5W5Q - chain A; structure by X-ray diffraction, 2.33 A resolution.

[Chain A]
Molecule: Mitogen-activated protein kinase kinase kinase kinase 4
Source organism: Homo sapiens
Notes: EC 2.7.11.1
Reference sequence: O95819 (M4K4_HUMAN), isoform O95819-4; residue numbers follow UniProt; this construct covers 2-328
Amino-acid sequence (332 residues; each row starts with the number of its first residue; numbering starts at 0):
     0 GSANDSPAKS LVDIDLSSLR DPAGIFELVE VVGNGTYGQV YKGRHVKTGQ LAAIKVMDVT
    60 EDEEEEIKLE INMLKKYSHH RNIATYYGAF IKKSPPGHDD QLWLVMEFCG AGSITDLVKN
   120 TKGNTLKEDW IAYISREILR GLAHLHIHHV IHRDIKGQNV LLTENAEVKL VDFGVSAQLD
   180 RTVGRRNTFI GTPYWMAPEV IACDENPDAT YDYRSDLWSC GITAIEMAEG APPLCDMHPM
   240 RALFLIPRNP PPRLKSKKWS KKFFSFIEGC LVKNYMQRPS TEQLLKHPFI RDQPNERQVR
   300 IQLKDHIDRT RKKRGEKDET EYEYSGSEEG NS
Not modelled in the structure: 0-16, 94-97, 312-331
Differences from the reference sequence: expression tag (0-1, 329-331)
Small-molecule neighbours: 9X4 ((5s,7s)-N~3~-methyl-10-[3-methyl-3-(5-methyl-1,3-oxazol-2-yl)but-1-yn-1-yl]-6,7-dihydro-5H-5,7-methanoimidazo[2,1-a][2]benzazepine-2,3-dicarboxamide): V31, G32, N33, G34, V39, A52, K54, L73, S77, A83, T84, Y85, L103, M105, E106, F107, C108, G109, G111, Q157, N158, L160, L169, V170, D171, F172

[In short]
Ligands of chain A: compound 9X4.
Chain A is Mitogen-activated protein kinase kinase kinase kinase 4 (Homo sapiens); the structure, MAP4K4 in
complex with inhibitor compound 12
(N3-methyl-10-(3-methyl-3-(5-methyloxazol-2-yl)but-1-yn-1-yl)-6,7-dihydro-5H-5,7-methanobenzo[c]imidazo[1,2-a]azepine-2,3-dicarboxamide),
was determined by X-ray diffraction, deposited together with 6MYN.
